PDB entry 3E0D | X-ray diffraction, 4.60 A resolution (low resolution: residue-level contacts below are approximate; hydrogen-bond / salt-bridge calls are withheld) | chains D and A of the 3 polymer chains in the assembly

# Chain D
Molecule: DNA substrate primer strand
Sequence (21 nucleotides; each row starts with the number of its first residue):
     1 CGAAACGACG GCCAGTGCCA C
Not modelled in the structure: 1-2
Modified residues: DOC (2',3'-dideoxycytidine-5'-monophosphate) at position 21

# Chain A
Name: DNA polymerase III subunit alpha
Source organism: Thermus aquaticus
Notes: EC 2.7.7.7
UniProtKB: Q9XDH5 (DPO3A_THEAQ); residue numbers follow UniProt; this construct covers 1-1220
Amino-acid sequence (1220 residues; numbered 1 to 1220; the number before each row is that of its first residue):
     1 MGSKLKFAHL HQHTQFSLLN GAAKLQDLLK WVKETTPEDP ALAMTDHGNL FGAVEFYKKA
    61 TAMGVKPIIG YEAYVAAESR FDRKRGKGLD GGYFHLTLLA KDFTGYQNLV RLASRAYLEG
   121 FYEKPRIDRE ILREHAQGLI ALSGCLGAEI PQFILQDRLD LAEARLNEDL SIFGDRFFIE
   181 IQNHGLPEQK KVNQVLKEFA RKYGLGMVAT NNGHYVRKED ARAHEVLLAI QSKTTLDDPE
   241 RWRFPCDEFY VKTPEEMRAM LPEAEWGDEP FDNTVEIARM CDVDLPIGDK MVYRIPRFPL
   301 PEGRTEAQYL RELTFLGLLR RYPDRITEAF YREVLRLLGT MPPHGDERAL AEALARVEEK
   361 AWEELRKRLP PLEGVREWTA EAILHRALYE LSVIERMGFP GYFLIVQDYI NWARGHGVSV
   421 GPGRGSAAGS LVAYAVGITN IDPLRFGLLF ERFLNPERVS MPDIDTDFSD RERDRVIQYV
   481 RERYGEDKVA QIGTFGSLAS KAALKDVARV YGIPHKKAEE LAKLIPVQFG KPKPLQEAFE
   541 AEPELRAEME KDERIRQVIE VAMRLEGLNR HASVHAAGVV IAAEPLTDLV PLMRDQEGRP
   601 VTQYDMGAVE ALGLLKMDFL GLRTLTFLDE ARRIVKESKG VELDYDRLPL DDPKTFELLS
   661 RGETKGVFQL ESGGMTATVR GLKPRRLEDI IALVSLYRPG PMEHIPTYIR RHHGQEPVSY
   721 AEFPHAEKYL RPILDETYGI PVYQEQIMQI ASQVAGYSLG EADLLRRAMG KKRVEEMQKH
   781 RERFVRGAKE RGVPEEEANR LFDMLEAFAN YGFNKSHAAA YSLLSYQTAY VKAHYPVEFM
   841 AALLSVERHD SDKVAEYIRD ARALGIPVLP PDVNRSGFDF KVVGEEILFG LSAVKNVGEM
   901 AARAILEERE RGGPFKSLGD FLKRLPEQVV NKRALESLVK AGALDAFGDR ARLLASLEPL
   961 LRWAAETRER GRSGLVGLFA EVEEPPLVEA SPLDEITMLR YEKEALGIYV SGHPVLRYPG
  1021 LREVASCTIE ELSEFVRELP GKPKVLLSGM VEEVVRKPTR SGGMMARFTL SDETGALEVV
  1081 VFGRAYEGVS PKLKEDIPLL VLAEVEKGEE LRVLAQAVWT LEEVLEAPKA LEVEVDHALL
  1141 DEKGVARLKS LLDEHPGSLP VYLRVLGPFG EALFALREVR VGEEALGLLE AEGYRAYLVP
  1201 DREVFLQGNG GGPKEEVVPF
Not modelled in the structure: 1-4, 86-90, 301-302, 339-345, 369-376, 1055-1066, 1081-1093, 1107-1111, 1145, 1206-1220
Sequence notes: engineered mutation Asn20 (Asp in Q9XDH5), Asn212 (Asp in Q9XDH5), Phe539 (Ile in Q9XDH5), Glu540 (Gln in Q9XDH5), Ala541 (Val in Q9XDH5), Glu542 (Val in Q9XDH5)

# Chain D / chain A interface
Contacting residue pairs (16):
  DG15(D) - Lys895(A)
  DC18(D) - Ala499(A)
  DC18(D) - Lys501(A)
  DC18(D) - Ala502(A)
  DC18(D) - Lys531(A)
  DC19(D) - Phe495(A)
  DC19(D) - Ser497(A)
  DC19(D) - Lys531(A)
  DA20(D) - His575(A)
  DA20(D) - Met606(A)
  DOC_21(D) - Arg424(A)
  DOC_21(D) - Asp465(A)
  DOC_21(D) - Met606(A)
  DOC_21(D) - Lys616(A)
  DOC_21(D) - Asp618(A)
  DOC_21(D) - Leu620(A)
Interface residues without a listed pair, chain D (6 interface residues in all): DG17
Interface residues without a listed pair, chain A (19 interface residues in all): Asp463, Thr494, Gly496, Lys505, Ala576

# In short
Chain D and chain A form an interface of 6 and 19 residues respectively.
Here chain D is DNA substrate primer strand and chain A is DNA polymerase III subunit alpha (Thermus
aquaticus). Entry 3E0D (Insights into the Replisome from the Crystral Structure of the Ternary Complex of the
Eubacterial DNA ...) was determined by X-ray diffraction.
